Entry 8UAH (electron microscopy, 3.30 A resolution); this record covers chains B and C.

# Chain B
Molecule: F-box/LRR-repeat protein 17
Organism: Homo sapiens
UniProtKB: Q9UF56 (FXL17_HUMAN); residues 310-701 here = UniProt positions 310-701
Sequence (392 residues; numbered 310 to 701; the number before each row is that of its first residue):
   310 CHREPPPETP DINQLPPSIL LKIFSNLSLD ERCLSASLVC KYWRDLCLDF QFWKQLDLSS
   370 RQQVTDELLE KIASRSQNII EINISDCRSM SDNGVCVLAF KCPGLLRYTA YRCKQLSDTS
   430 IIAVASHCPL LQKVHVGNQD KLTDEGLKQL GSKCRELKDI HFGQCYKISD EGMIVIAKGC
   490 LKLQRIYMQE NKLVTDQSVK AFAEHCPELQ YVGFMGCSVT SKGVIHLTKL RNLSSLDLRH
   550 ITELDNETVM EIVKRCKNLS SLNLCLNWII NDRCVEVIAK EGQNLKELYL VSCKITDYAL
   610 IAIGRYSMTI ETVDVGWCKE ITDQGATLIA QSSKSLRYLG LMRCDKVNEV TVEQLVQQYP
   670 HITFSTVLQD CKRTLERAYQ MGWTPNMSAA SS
Not modelled in the structure: 310-359, 694-701
Curated features (UniProtKB/Swiss-Prot):
  - natural variant: Cys627 (C627R: Impaired ability to bind substrate proteins)
Disulfides: Cys396-Cys422

# Chain C
Molecule: Transcription regulator protein BACH1
Organism: Homo sapiens
Notes: fragment: BTB domain
UniProtKB: O14867 (BACH1_HUMAN); residues 7-132 here = UniProt positions 7-132
Sequence (126 residues; numbered 7 to 132; the number before each row is that of its first residue):
     7 SVFAYESSVH STNVLLSLND QRKKDVLCDV TIFVEGQRFR AHRSVLAACS SYFHSRIVGQ
    67 ADGELNITLP EEVTVKGFEP LIQFAYTAKL ILSKENVDEV CKCVEFLSVH NIEESCFQFL
   127 KFKFLD
Not modelled in the structure: 7-15
Reported in the primary citation:
  - post-translational modification sites: Cys107, Cys122 (proposed by the authors, not directly observed)
  - mutagenesis - C107A, C122A: decreased binding to F-box/LRR-repeat protein 17 (chain B)
  - mutagenesis - C34A, C109A: increased binding to F-box/LRR-repeat protein 17 (chain B)

# How chain B and chain C interact
Pairs across the interface - 36 pairs, chain B then chain C:
  Asp395(B) with Phe39(C)
  Arg421(B) with Asn72(C)
  Asn447(B) with Thr74(C)
  Gln473(B) with Thr74(C)
  Glu499(B) with Pro76(C)
  Met524(B) with Arg62(C)
  Arg548(B) with Ser61(C)
  Cys574(B) with Ser61(C)
  Leu575(B) with Ser61(C)
  Ser601(B) with Ser57(C), hydrogen bond
  Asp623(B) with His60(C), salt bridge; Val64(C)
  Trp626(B) with Ala53(C); Ala54(C); Cys55(C); Ser56(C); Ser57(C)
  Met651(B) with Ala53(C); Ala54(C), hydrophobic; His60(C)
  Arg652(B) with Ala54(C), hydrogen bond (side chain-backbone)
  Val676(B) with Ala54(C), hydrophobic
  Gln678(B) with Ser50(C)
  Asp679(B) with Leu21(C); Leu24(C); Ser50(C)
  Arg682(B) with Leu24(C); Asp35(C), salt bridge; His48(C); Ser50(C), hydrogen bond
  Thr683(B) with Ser23(C), hydrogen bond; Leu24(C)
  Gln689(B) with Leu33(C)
  Trp692(B) with Gln27(C); Val32(C), hydrophobic; Leu33(C), hydrophobic
Interface residues without a listed pair, chain B (26 interface residues in all): Gln498, Tyr598, Val600, Cys680, Glu685
Interface residues without a listed pair, chain C (27 interface residues in all): Val20, Arg49, Val51, His116, Asn117

# Summary
The interface between chain B and chain C involves 26 residues on one side and 27 on the other; the contacts
include 4 hydrogen bonds and 2 salt bridges. Among the polar pairs are Asp623(B)-His60(C), Arg682(B)-Asp35(C)
and Ser601(B)-Ser57(C). From the paper: C107A and C122A of chain C reduce binding to F-box/LRR-repeat protein
17 (chain B); modification sites Cys107(C) and Cys122(C); 4 substitutions were tested in all.
Chain B is F-box/LRR-repeat protein 17 and chain C is Transcription regulator protein BACH1, both from Homo
sapiens; the structure, Structure of BACH1 BTB domain-bound FBXL17 ubiquitin ligase, was determined by
electron microscopy, deposited together with 8UA3, 8UA6, 8UBT and 8UBV.
